PDB entry 6JDJ | X-ray diffraction, 2.60 A resolution | chains A and B of the 3 polymer chains in the assembly

# Chain A (and B)
Protein: AcrIIC2
From: Neisseria meningitidis 8013
Notes: chain B of this document is another copy of the same molecule, construct and numbering; everything in this record applies to it too
Reference sequence: A0A3E2QCQ3 (A0A3E2QCQ3_NEIME); residue numbers follow UniProt; this construct covers 1-123
Sequence (124 residues; each row starts with the number of its first residue; numbering starts at 0):
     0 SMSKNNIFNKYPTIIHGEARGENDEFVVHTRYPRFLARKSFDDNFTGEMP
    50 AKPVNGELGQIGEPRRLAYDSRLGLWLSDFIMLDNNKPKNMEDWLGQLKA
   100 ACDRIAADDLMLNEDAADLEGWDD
Unresolved in the structure: 0-1, 121-123 (chain B: 0, 114-123)
Differences from the reference sequence: expression tag (0)
What the authors report for this chain:
  - mutagenesis - E17A, E24A, D108A: unchanged stability

# Chain A / chain B interface
Residue-residue contacts - 53 pairs, chain A then chain B:
  Ile6(A) - Arg65(B)
  Ile6(A) - Asp78(B)
  Ile6(A) - Ile80(B)  hydrophobic
  Phe7(A) - Leu35(B)  hydrophobic
  Phe7(A) - Ile80(B)
  Lys9(A) - Arg37(B)  hydrogen bond (backbone-side chain)
  Lys9(A) - Asp78(B)  salt bridge
  Tyr10(A) - Phe25(B)  hydrophobic
  Tyr10(A) - Leu35(B)  hydrogen bond (side chain-backbone)
  Tyr10(A) - Ala36(B)
  Tyr10(A) - Arg37(B)  hydrogen bond (side chain-backbone)
  Tyr10(A) - Ser77(B)
  Tyr10(A) - Asp78(B)  hydrogen bond (side chain-backbone)
  Tyr10(A) - Ile80(B)  hydrophobic
  Pro11(A) - Ala18(B)  hydrophobic
  Pro11(A) - Glu21(B)
  Pro11(A) - Phe25(B)  hydrophobic
  Ile13(A) - Ala18(B)
  Ile14(A) - Gly16(B)
  Ile14(A) - Glu17(B)
  Ile14(A) - Phe25(B)  hydrophobic
  His15(A) - Gly16(B)
  His15(A) - Glu17(B)  hydrogen bond (backbone-backbone)
  Gly16(A) - His15(B)
  Gly16(A) - Gly16(B)
  Glu17(A) - Ile14(B)
  Glu17(A) - His15(B)  hydrogen bond (backbone-backbone)
  Glu17(A) - Leu111(B)
  Ala18(A) - Pro11(B)  hydrophobic
  Ala18(A) - Ile13(B)
  Arg19(A) - Asp107(B)  salt bridge
  Arg19(A) - Met110(B)
  Arg19(A) - Leu111(B)
  Phe25(A) - Tyr10(B)  hydrophobic
  Phe25(A) - Pro11(B)
  Val27(A) - Val27(B)  hydrophobic
  Leu35(A) - Phe7(B)  hydrophobic
  Leu35(A) - Tyr10(B)
  Ala36(A) - Tyr10(B)
  Arg37(A) - Lys9(B)  hydrogen bond (side chain-backbone)
  Arg37(A) - Tyr10(B)  hydrogen bond (backbone-side chain)
  Ser77(A) - Tyr10(B)
  Asp78(A) - Ile6(B)
  Asp78(A) - Tyr10(B)  hydrogen bond (backbone-side chain)
  Ile80(A) - Lys3(B)
  Ile80(A) - Ile6(B)  hydrophobic
  Ile80(A) - Phe7(B)
  Ile80(A) - Tyr10(B)  hydrophobic
  Met81(A) - Lys3(B)
  Asp107(A) - Arg19(B)
  Met110(A) - Arg19(B)
  Leu111(A) - Glu17(B)
  Asp114(A) - Arg19(B)  salt bridge
Interface residues without a listed pair, chain A (29 interface residues in all): Glu21, Thr29, Phe79, Leu82
Interface residues without a listed pair, chain B (29 interface residues in all): Thr29, Phe79, Leu82

# Summary
The chain A/chain B interface involves 29 residues from each chain; the contacts include 9 hydrogen bonds and
3 salt bridges. Polar pairs include Lys9(A)-Asp78(B), Arg19(A)-Asp107(B) and Asp114(A)-Arg19(B). From the
paper: E17A, E24A and D108A of chain A leave stability unchanged.
Both chains are AcrIIC2 (Neisseria meningitidis 8013). Entry 6JDJ (Crystal structure of AcrIIC2 dimer in
complex with partial Nme1Cas9) was determined by X-ray diffraction, deposited together with 6N05, 6JD7 and
6JDX.
